PDB entry 8J0R | X-ray diffraction, 2.10 A resolution | chains A and D of the 4 polymer chains in the assembly

[Chain A]
Protein: Transcription factor AP-2-alpha
Organism: Homo sapiens
Reference sequence: P05549 (AP2A_HUMAN), isoform P05549-5; residues 202-420 here correspond to UniProt positions 196-414 (UniProt number = residue number - 6)
Chain sequence (219 residues; numbered 202 to 420; the number before each row is that of its first residue):
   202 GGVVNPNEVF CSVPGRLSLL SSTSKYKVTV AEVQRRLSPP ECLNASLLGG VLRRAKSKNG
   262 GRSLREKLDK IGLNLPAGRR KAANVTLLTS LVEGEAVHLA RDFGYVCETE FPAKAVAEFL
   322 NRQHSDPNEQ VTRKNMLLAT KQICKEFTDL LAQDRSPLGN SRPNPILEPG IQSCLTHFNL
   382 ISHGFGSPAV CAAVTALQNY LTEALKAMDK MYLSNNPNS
Unresolved in the structure: 202, 418-420
Ligand contacts: guanidine-3-propanol (PG3): Pro241, Glu242, Cys243, Arg280, Arg281, Ala283
From the paper describing this entry:
  - binding site for the 13-nt DNA strand (chain D): Arg254, Lys257
  - mutagenesis - V307D, F379D, V391D, L398D: decreased stability
  - disease-associated variants - V214D, L218P, R236P, S239P, L249P: decreased expression
  - disease-associated variants - V214D, R217S, L218P, R236P, S239P, L249P: decreased stability

[Chain D]
Molecule: 13-nt DNA strand
Sequence (13 nucleotides; row label = number of the first residue in the row):
     1 GTGCCTGAGG CAG

[How chain A and chain D interact]
Contacting residue pairs (8; chain A residue first):
  Pro215(A) with DG10(D), phosphate contact
  Ser222(A) with DC11(D), hydrogen bond to the base
  Lys226(A) with DC11(D), salt bridge to the phosphate
  Lys257(A) with DG3(D), hydrogen bond to the base; DC4(D), hydrogen bond to the base
  Ser258(A) with DG3(D), sugar contact
  Lys259(A) with DG3(D), sugar contact
  Asn260(A) with DG3(D), hydrogen bond to the phosphate
Also at the interface, not in a pair above, chain A (8 interface residues in all): Arg254

[In short]
The interface between chain A and chain D involves 8 residues on one side and 4 on the other, with 4 hydrogen
bonds and 1 salt bridge. Polar contacts include Ser222(A)-DC11(D), Lys257(A)-DG3(D) and Lys257(A)-DC4(D). From
the paper: a binding site for the 13-nt DNA strand (chain D) at Arg254(A) and Lys257(A); V307D, F379D and
V391D of chain A, among others, reduce stability; 10 substitutions were tested in all.
Here chain A is Transcription factor AP-2-alpha (Homo sapiens) and chain D is a 13-nt DNA strand. Entry 8J0R
(Structure of human TFAP2A in complex with DNA) was determined by X-ray diffraction together with 8J0K, 8J0L
and 8J0Q from the same study.
